Entry 6KUT (electron microscopy, 4.10 A resolution (low resolution: residue-level contacts below are approximate; hydrogen-bond / salt-bridge calls are withheld)); this record covers chains A and V of the 5 polymer chains in the assembly.

[Chain A]
Name: Polymerase 3
Source organism: Influenza D virus (D/swine/Oklahoma/1334/2011)
Reference sequence: K9LHJ4 (K9LHJ4_9ORTO); residues 1-710 here = UniProt positions 1-710
Sequence (710 residues; numbered 1 to 710; the number before each row is that of its first residue):
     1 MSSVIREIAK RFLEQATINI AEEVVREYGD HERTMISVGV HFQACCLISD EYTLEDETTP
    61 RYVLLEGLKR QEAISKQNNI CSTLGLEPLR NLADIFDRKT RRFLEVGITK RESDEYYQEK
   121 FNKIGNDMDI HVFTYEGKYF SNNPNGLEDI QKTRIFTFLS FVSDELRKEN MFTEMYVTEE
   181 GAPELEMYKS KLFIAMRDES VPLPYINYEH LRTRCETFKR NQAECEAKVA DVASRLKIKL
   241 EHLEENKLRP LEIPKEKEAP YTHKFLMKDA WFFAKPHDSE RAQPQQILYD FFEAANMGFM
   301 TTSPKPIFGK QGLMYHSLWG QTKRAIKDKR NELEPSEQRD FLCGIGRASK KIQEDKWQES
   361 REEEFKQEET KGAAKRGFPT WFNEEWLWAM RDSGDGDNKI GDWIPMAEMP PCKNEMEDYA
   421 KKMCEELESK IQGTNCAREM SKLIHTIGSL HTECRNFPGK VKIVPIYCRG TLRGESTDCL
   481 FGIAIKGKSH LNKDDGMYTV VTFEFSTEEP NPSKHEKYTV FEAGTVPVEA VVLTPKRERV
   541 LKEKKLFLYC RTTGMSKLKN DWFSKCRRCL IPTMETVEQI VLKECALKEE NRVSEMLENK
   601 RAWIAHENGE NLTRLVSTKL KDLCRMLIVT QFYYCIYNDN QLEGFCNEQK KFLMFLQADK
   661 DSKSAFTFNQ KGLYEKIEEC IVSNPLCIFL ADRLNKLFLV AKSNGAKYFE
Not modelled in the structure: 1-3, 181-183, 394-398, 531-541

[Chain V]
Molecule: 15-nt RNA strand
Sequence (15 nucleotides; each row starts with the number of its first residue):
     1 AGCAGUAGCA AGGAG

[Chain A / chain V interface]
Contacting residue pairs (29):
  Leu342(A) with A1(V)
  Gly344(A) with A10(V); A11(V)
  Ile345(A) with A11(V)
  Gly346(A) with A11(V)
  Arg347(A) with A1(V); A10(V); A11(V)
  Ala348(A) with A11(V)
  Lys351(A) with C9(V); G12(V)
  Thr370(A) with U6(V)
  Gly372(A) with G5(V); U6(V)
  Gly496(A) with C9(V)
  Met497(A) with G2(V); C3(V); G8(V); C9(V)
  Thr499(A) with A1(V)
  Lys517(A) with C3(V)
  Thr552(A) with A1(V); G2(V)
  Thr553(A) with G2(V); C3(V)
  Gly554(A) with G2(V); C3(V)
  Asp639(A) with G5(V)
  Asn640(A) with G5(V)
Also at the interface, not in a pair above, chain A (26 interface residues in all): Lys264, Gln311, Ser349, Lys350, Lys371, Ala373, Arg551, Lys559
Also at the interface, not in a pair above, chain V (12 interface residues in all): A4, G15

[Overview]
The interface between chain A and chain V involves 26 residues on one side and 12 on the other.
Chain A is Polymerase 3 (Influenza D virus (D/swine/Oklahoma/1334/2011)) and chain V is a 15-nt RNA strand;
the structure, Structure of influenza D virus polymerase bound to vRNA promoter in Mode B conformation (Class
B2), was determined by electron microscopy together with 6KUJ, 6KUK, 6KUP, 6KUR, 6KUV and 6KV5 from the same
study.
